PDB entry 9FO2 | electron microscopy, 2.58 A resolution | chains B and D of the 4 polymer chains in the assembly

== Chain B ==
Molecule: Capsid protein VP2
From: Human coxsackievirus A9 (strain Griggs)
UniProtKB: P21404 (POLG_CXA9); residues 10-260 here correspond to UniProt positions 79-329 (UniProt number = residue number + 69)
Sequence (251 residues; each row starts with the number of its first residue):
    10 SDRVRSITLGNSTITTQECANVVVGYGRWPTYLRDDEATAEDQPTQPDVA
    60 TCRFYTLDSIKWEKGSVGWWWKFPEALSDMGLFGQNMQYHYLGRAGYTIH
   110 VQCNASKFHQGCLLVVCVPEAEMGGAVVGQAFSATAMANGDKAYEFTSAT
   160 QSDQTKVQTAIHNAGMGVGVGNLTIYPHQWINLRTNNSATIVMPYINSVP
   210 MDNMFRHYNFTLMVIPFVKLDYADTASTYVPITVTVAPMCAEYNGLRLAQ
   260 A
Sequence notes: conflict Val110 (Leu179 in P21404)

== Chain D ==
Molecule: Capsid protein VP4
From: Human coxsackievirus A9 (strain Griggs)
UniProtKB: P21404 (POLG_CXA9); numbering as in UniProt (aligned over 2-69)
Sequence (68 residues; each row starts with the number of its first residue):
     2 GAQVSTQKTGAHETSLSAAGNSIIHYTNINYYKDAASNSANRQDFTQDPS
    52 KFTEPVKDVMIKSLPALN
Disordered / not traced: 15-23
UniProt features mapped onto this chain:
  - site: Asn69 (Cleavage)
  - lipidation: Gly2 (N-myristoyl glycine)

== How chain B and chain D interact ==
Contacting residue pairs (15; chain B residue first):
  Ser10(B) - Asn69(D)  hydrogen bond
  Asp11(B) - Asn69(D)  hydrogen bond (side chain-backbone)
  Arg12(B) - Leu68(D)
  Arg12(B) - Asn69(D)
  Arg14(B) - Asp59(D)  salt bridge
  Asn30(B) - Val57(D)
  Asn30(B) - Asp59(D)  hydrogen bond (side chain-backbone)
  Val31(B) - Val57(D)
  Val31(B) - Lys58(D)  hydrogen bond (backbone-backbone)
  Val32(B) - Pro56(D)
  Val33(B) - Pro56(D)  hydrogen bond (backbone-backbone)
  Val33(B) - Lys58(D)
  Gly34(B) - Pro56(D)
  Tyr35(B) - Lys52(D)
  Tyr35(B) - Phe53(D)  hydrophobic
Also at the interface, not in a pair above, chain B (12 interface residues in all): Ala29, Trp38
Also at the interface, not in a pair above, chain D (10 interface residues in all): Met61, Ala67

== Overview ==
12 residues of chain B and 10 residues of chain D are in contact; the contacts include 5 hydrogen bonds and 1
salt bridge. Polar contacts include Arg14(B)-Asp59(D), Ser10(B)-Asn69(D) and Asp11(B)-Asn69(D).
Here chain B is Capsid protein VP2 and chain D is Capsid protein VP4, both from Human coxsackievirus A9
(strain Griggs). Entry 9FO2 (Coxsackievirus A9 bound with compound 15 (CL278)) was determined by electron
microscopy (same publication as 8S7J, 9EXI, 9FA9, 9FCZ, 9FGN, 9FO5 and 9FP5).
